PDB entry 7XEE | X-ray diffraction, 1.88 A resolution | chains A and B

# Chain A (and B)
Molecule: Limonene-1,2-epoxide hydrolase
From: Rhodococcus erythropolis
Notes: EC 3.3.2.8; chain B of this document is another copy of the same molecule, construct and numbering; everything in this record applies to it too
UniProtKB: Q9ZAG3 (LIMA_RHOER); residue numbers follow UniProt; this construct covers 2-149
Sequence (155 residues; numbered -5 to 149; the number before each row is that of its first residue; numbers below 1 keep their minus sign (Met-5 is residue -5)):
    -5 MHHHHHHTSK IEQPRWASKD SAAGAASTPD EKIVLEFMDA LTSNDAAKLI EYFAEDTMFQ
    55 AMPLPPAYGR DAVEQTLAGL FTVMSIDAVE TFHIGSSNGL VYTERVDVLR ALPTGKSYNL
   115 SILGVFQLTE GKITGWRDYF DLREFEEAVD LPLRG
Not modelled in the structure: -5 to 6, 13-14, 149 (chain B: -5 to 3, 148-149)
Construct notes: initiating methionine (-5); expression tag (-4 to 1); engineered mutation Phe53 (Tyr in Q9ZAG3), Ala55 (Asn in Q9ZAG3)
Metal / ion sites: Na+ site 1: Ala16, Ala17, Ala19, Ile88 (shared with Asn92(B) of chain B); Na+ site 2: Ser90, Ser91 (shared with Ser90(B) of chain B); Na+ site 3: Asn92 (shared with Ala16(B), Ala17(B), Ala19(B), Ile88(B) of chain B)
Small-molecule neighbours: 2-(3-phenyloxetan-3-yl)ethanamine (CXI): Phe53, Ala55, Leu58, Leu71, Leu74, Phe75, Met78, Ile80, Arg99, Asp101, Leu103, Leu114, Ile116, Trp130, Asp132, Phe134, Leu136, Phe139
Swiss-Prot annotation at these positions:
  - active site: Asp101 (Proton donor), Asp132 (Proton acceptor)
  - mutagenesis: Arg99 (R99A/H/K/Q: Impaired protein folding and no activity), Asp101 (D101A/N: No activity), Asp132 (D132A/N: No activity)
What the authors report for this chain:
  - binding site for 2-(3-phenyloxetan-3-yl)ethanamine: Asp101, Asp132
  - catalytic residues: Asp101, Asp132
  - mutagenesis - Y53F/N55A (from 99 to 46%): decreased catalytic activity
  - mutagenesis - Y53F/N55A/I116V (96% conversion): increased catalytic activity on tetrahydrofuran product 10
  - mutagenesis - Y53F/N55A: increased catalytic activity on Baldwin product

# Interface between chain A and chain B
Pairs across the interface (75; chain A residue first):
  Arg9(A) with Tyr62(B)
  Trp10(A) with Met52(B); Tyr62(B); Gln121(B), hydrogen bond (backbone-side chain); Arg131(B); Tyr133(B)
  Ser12(A) with Gln121(B), hydrogen bond
  Ala16(A) with Asn92(B)
  Ala17(A) with Asn92(B); Leu94(B), hydrophobic
  Met52(A) with Trp10(B)
  Pro57(A) with Asp135(B); Glu138(B)
  Tyr62(A) with Arg9(B); Trp10(B)
  His87(A) with Leu94(B); Tyr96(B); Gln121(B); Arg131(B)
  Ile88(A) with Asn92(B)
  Gly89(A) with Ser91(B)
  Ser90(A) with Ser90(B); Ser91(B), hydrogen bond (backbone-side chain)
  Ser91(A) with Glu25(B); Gly89(B); Ser90(B), hydrogen bond (side chain-backbone)
  Asn92(A) with Asp14(B); Ala16(B); Ala17(B); Ile88(B)
  Leu94(A) with Ala17(B), hydrophobic; His87(B)
  Tyr96(A) with His87(B); Tyr96(B), hydrophobic
  Glu98(A) with Val119(B); Arg131(B), salt bridge; Tyr133(B), hydrogen bond
  Ser115(A) with Met56(B); Tyr133(B)
  Ile116(A) with Tyr133(B)
  Leu117(A) with Leu117(B); Gly118(B); Val119(B); Tyr133(B)
  Gly118(A) with Leu117(B)
  Val119(A) with Glu98(B); Leu117(B)
  Gln121(A) with Trp10(B), hydrogen bond (side chain-backbone); Ser12(B); His87(B)
  Arg131(A) with Trp10(B); His87(B); Glu98(B), salt bridge
  Tyr133(A) with Trp10(B); Glu98(B), hydrogen bond; Ser115(B); Ile116(B); Leu117(B); Tyr133(B)
  Phe134(A) with Phe134(B); Asp135(B), hydrogen bond (backbone-backbone)
  Asp135(A) with Pro57(B); Phe134(B); Asp135(B); Leu136(B), hydrogen bond (side chain-backbone); Arg137(B)
  Leu136(A) with Asp135(B), hydrogen bond (backbone-side chain); Arg137(B)
  Arg137(A) with Leu136(B); Arg137(B); Glu140(B), salt bridge
  Glu138(A) with Pro57(B)
  Glu140(A) with Arg137(B), salt bridge
  Arg148(A) with Arg137(B); Glu141(B), salt bridge
Interface residues without a listed pair, chain A (36 interface residues in all): Ala11, Glu25, Gln54, Met56
Interface residues without a listed pair, chain B (38 interface residues in all): Ala11, Gln54, Leu147

# Summary
36 residues of chain A and 38 residues of chain B are in contact, with 10 hydrogen bonds and 5 salt bridges.
Among the polar pairs are Glu98(A)-Arg131(B), Arg137(A)-Glu140(B) and Arg148(A)-Glu141(B). Chain A binds
2-(3-phenyloxetan-3-yl)ethanamine. The paper reports catalytic residues Asp101(A) and Asp132(A); Y53F/N55A of
chain A reduce catalytic activity.
Both chains are Limonene-1,2-epoxide hydrolase (Rhodococcus erythropolis). Entry 7XEE (Crystal Structure of
the Y53F/N55A mutant of LEH complexed with 2-(3-phenyloxetan-3-yl)ethanamine) was determined by X-ray
diffraction together with 7VWD, 7VWM, 7VX2 and 7XEF from the same study.
